1RLP - chains C and R; structure by solution NMR.

[Chain C]
Protein: C-src tyrosine kinase SH3 domain
From: Gallus gallus
UniProtKB: P00523 (SRC_CHICK); residues 1-64 here correspond to UniProt positions 76-139 (UniProt number = residue number + 75)
Chain sequence (64 residues; each row starts with the number of its first residue):
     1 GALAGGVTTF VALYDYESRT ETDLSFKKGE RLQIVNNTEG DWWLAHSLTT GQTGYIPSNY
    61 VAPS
Unresolved in the structure: 1-8

[Chain R]
Protein: Proline-rich ligand RLP2 (RALPPLPRY)
Chain sequence (9 residues; row label = number of the first residue in the row):
    71 RALPPLPRY

[How chain C and chain R interact]
Contacting residue pairs (10; chain C residue first):
  Tyr14(C) with Leu76(R)
  Arg19(C) with Pro75(R)
  Asp23(C) with Arg71(R)
  Asp41(C) with Leu73(R)
  Trp42(C) with Arg71(R); Ala72(R); Pro74(R)
  Pro57(C) with Pro74(R)
  Tyr60(C) with Pro74(R); Pro75(R)
Interface residues without a listed pair, chain C (12 interface residues in all): Tyr16, Ser18, Thr20, Ser58, Asn59
Interface residues without a listed pair, chain R (7 interface residues in all): Pro77

[Summary]
The interface between chain C and chain R involves 12 residues on one side and 7 on the other.
Chain C is C-src tyrosine kinase SH3 domain (Gallus gallus) and chain R is Proline-rich ligand RLP2
(RALPPLPRY); the structure, Two binding orientations for peptides to src SH3 domain: development of a general
model for SH3-ligand ..., was determined by solution NMR together with 1PRL, 1PRM and 1RLQ from the same
study.
